Entry 1DP0 (X-ray diffraction, 1.70 A resolution); this record covers chains A and B of the 4 polymer chains in the assembly.

== Chain A (and B) ==
Molecule: Beta-galactosidase
From: Escherichia coli
Notes: EC 3.2.1.23; chain B of this document is another copy of the same molecule, construct and numbering; everything in this record applies to it too
UniProtKB: P00722 (BGAL_ECOLI); residue numbers follow UniProt; this construct covers 9-1023
Sequence (1023 residues; numbered 1 to 1023; the number before each row is that of its first residue):
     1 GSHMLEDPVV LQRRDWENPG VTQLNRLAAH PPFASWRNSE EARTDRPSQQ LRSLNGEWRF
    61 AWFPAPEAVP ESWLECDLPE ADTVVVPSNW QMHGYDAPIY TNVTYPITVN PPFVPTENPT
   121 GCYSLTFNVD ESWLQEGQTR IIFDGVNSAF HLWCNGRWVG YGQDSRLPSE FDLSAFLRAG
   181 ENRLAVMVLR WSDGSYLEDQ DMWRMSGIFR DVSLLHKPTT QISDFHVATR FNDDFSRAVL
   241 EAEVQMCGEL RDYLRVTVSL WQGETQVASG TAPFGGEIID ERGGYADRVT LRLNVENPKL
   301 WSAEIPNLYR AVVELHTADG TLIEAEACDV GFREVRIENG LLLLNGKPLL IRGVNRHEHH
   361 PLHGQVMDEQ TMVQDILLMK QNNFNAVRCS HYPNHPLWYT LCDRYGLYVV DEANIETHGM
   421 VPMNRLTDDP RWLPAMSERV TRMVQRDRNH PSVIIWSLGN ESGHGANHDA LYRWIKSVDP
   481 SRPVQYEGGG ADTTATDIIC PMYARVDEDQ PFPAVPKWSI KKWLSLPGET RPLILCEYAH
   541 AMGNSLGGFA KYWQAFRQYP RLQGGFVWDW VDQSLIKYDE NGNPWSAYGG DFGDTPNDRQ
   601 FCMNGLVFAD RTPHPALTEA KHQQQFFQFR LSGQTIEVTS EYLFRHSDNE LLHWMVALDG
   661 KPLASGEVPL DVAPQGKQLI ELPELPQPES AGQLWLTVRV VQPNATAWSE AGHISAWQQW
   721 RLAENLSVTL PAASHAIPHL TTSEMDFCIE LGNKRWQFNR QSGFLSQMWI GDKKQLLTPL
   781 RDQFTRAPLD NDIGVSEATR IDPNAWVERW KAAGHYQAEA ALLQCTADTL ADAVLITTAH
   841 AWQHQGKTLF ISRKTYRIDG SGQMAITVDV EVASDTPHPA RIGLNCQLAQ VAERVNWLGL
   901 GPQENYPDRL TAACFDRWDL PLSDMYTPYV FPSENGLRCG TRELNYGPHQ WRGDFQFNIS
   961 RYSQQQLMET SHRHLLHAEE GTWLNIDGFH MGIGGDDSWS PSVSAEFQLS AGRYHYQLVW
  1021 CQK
Not modelled in the structure: 1-12
Differences from the reference sequence: cloning artifact (1-8)
Metal / ion sites: Mg2+ site 1: Asp15, Asn18, Val21, Gln163, Asp193; Na+ site 1: Asp201, Phe601, Asn604; Mg2+ site 2: Glu416, His418, Glu461; Na+ site 2: Phe556, Tyr559, Leu562; Na+ site 3 near Asn597 (its only coordinating residue here); Na+ site 4: Ser647, Glu650, Leu670 (together with dimethyl sulfoxide); Mg2+ site 3 near Gln718 (its only coordinating residue here); Na+ site 5: Pro932, Leu967, Thr970

== Interface between chain A and chain B ==
Pairs across the interface (70; chain A residue first):
  Asn339(A) - Pro527(B)  hydrogen bond (side chain-backbone)
  Asn339(A) - Gly528(B)  hydrogen bond (backbone-backbone)
  Leu341(A) - Pro527(B)  hydrophobic
  Asp507(A) - Gln558(B)  hydrogen bond (backbone-side chain)
  Asp509(A) - Gln558(B)  hydrogen bond
  Ser519(A) - Gln558(B)
  Lys521(A) - Tyr559(B)
  Lys522(A) - Gln558(B)  hydrogen bond (side chain-backbone)
  Lys522(A) - Tyr559(B)  hydrogen bond (backbone-side chain)
  Lys522(A) - Pro560(B)
  Leu524(A) - Ser525(B)
  Ser525(A) - Leu524(B)
  Ser525(A) - Tyr559(B)
  Ser525(A) - Arg561(B)  hydrogen bond (backbone-side chain)
  Pro527(A) - Asn339(B)  hydrogen bond (backbone-side chain)
  Pro527(A) - Leu341(B)  hydrophobic
  Gly528(A) - Asn339(B)
  Gln558(A) - Asp507(B)  hydrogen bond (side chain-backbone)
  Gln558(A) - Asp509(B)  hydrogen bond
  Gln558(A) - Ser519(B)
  Gln558(A) - Lys522(B)  hydrogen bond (backbone-side chain)
  Tyr559(A) - Lys521(B)
  Tyr559(A) - Lys522(B)  hydrogen bond (side chain-backbone)
  Tyr559(A) - Ser525(B)
  Pro560(A) - Lys522(B)
  Arg561(A) - Ser525(B)  hydrogen bond (side chain-backbone)
  Gln693(A) - Ser874(B)  hydrogen bond
  Arg721(A) - Ser874(B)
  Ala723(A) - Asp875(B)
  Glu724(A) - Lys847(B)  hydrogen bond (backbone-side chain)
  Glu724(A) - Ala873(B)
  Glu724(A) - Ser874(B)  hydrogen bond (side chain-backbone)
  Glu724(A) - Asp875(B)
  Asn725(A) - Lys847(B)
  Leu726(A) - Ile851(B)  hydrophobic
  Leu726(A) - Glu871(B)
  Leu726(A) - Ala873(B)
  Ser727(A) - Ile851(B)
  Val728(A) - Leu823(B)
  Val728(A) - Ala841(B)  hydrophobic
  Val728(A) - Thr848(B)
  Val728(A) - Ile851(B)  hydrophobic
  Leu730(A) - Leu823(B)
  Leu823(A) - Leu730(B)
  Asp828(A) - Leu830(B)
  Asp828(A) - Ala831(B)  hydrogen bond (side chain-backbone)
  Thr829(A) - Thr829(B)
  Leu830(A) - Asp828(B)
  Leu830(A) - Leu830(B)  hydrophobic
  Ala831(A) - Asp828(B)  hydrogen bond (backbone-side chain)
  Lys847(A) - Glu724(B)  hydrogen bond (side chain-backbone)
  Thr848(A) - Val728(B)
  Ile851(A) - Leu726(B)  hydrophobic
  Ile851(A) - Ser727(B)
  Ile851(A) - Val728(B)  hydrophobic
  Asp869(A) - His1015(B)  salt bridge
  Asp869(A) - Gln1017(B)
  Glu871(A) - Leu726(B)
  Ala873(A) - Glu724(B)
  Ala873(A) - Leu726(B)
  Ser874(A) - Gln693(B)  hydrogen bond
  Ser874(A) - Glu724(B)  hydrogen bond (backbone-side chain)
  Asp875(A) - Ala723(B)
  Asp875(A) - Glu724(B)  hydrogen bond (side chain-backbone)
  Arg942(A) - Arg1013(B)
  Asp954(A) - Arg1013(B)  salt bridge
  Arg1013(A) - Arg942(B)
  Arg1013(A) - Asp954(B)  salt bridge
  His1015(A) - Asp869(B)  salt bridge
  His1015(A) - His1015(B)  hydrogen bond
Interface residues without a listed pair, chain A (50 interface residues in all): Leu526, Thr530, Leu722, Leu835, Ala841, Gln843, Leu849, Arg853, Val872
Interface residues without a listed pair, chain B (50 interface residues in all): Leu526, Thr530, Arg721, Leu722, Gln824, Gln843, Leu849, Arg853, Val872

== In short ==
Chain A and chain B each contribute 50 residues to their interface; the contacts include 23 hydrogen bonds and
4 salt bridges. Polar contacts include Asp869(A)-His1015(B), Asp954(A)-Arg1013(B) and Asn339(A)-Pro527(B). The
Mg2+ site 1 is built by Asp15(A), Asn18(A), Val21(A), Gln163(A) and Asp193(A).
Both chains are Beta-galactosidase (Escherichia coli). Entry 1DP0 (E. coli beta-galactosidase at 1.7 angstrom)
was determined by X-ray diffraction, deposited together with 1F4A, 1F4H and 4V41.
